Entry 8TNT (X-ray diffraction, 3.15 A resolution); this record covers chains C and G of the 7 polymer chains in the assembly.

== Chain C ==
Protein: Glycoprotein 42
Organism: Epstein-Barr virus
UniProtKB: P03205 (GP42_EBVB9); residue numbers follow UniProt; this construct covers 33-223
Chain sequence (191 residues; row label = number of the first residue in the row):
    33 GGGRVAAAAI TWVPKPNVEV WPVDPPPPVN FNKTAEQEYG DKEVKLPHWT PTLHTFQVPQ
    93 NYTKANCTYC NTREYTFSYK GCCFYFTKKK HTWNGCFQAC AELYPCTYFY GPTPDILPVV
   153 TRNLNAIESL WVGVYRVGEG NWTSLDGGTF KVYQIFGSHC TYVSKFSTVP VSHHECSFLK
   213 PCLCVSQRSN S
Not modelled in the structure: 33-42, 221-223
Disulfide bonds: Cys99-Cys138, Cys102-Cys115, Cys128-Cys214, Cys132-Cys216, Cys192-Cys208

== Chain G ==
Protein: F-2-1 heavy chain
Organism: Mus musculus
Chain sequence (230 residues; each row starts with the number of its first residue):
     1 EVKLLESGGG LVQPGGSLKL SCAASGFDFS RYWMSWVRQA PGKGLEWIGE INPDSSTINY
    61 TSSLKDKFII SRDNAKNTLY LQMSKVRSED TALYYCARQG DWWYFDVWGA GTTVTVSSAS
   121 TKGPSVFPLA PSSKSTSGGT AALGCLVKDY FPEPVTVSWN SGALTSGVHT FPAVLQSSGL
   181 YSLSSVVTVP SSSLGTQTYI CNVNHKPSNT KVDKKVEPKS CDKGLEVLFQ
Not modelled in the structure: 221-230
Disulfide bonds: Cys22-Cys96, Cys145-Cys201

== Interface between chain C and chain G ==
Pairs across the interface (26):
  Thr100(C) with Trp102(G); Trp103(G)
  Tyr101(C) with Asp101(G); Trp102(G); Trp103(G)
  Cys102(C) with Asp101(G); Trp103(G), hydrophobic
  Asn103(C) with Asp101(G)
  Thr104(C) with Arg31(G), hydrogen bond (backbone-side chain); Tyr32(G); Asp101(G), hydrogen bond (backbone-side chain)
  Arg105(C) with Arg31(G), hydrogen bond (backbone-side chain); Tyr32(G), hydrogen bond
  Glu106(C) with Arg31(G)
  Tyr107(C) with Ser30(G); Arg31(G), hydrogen bond (side chain-backbone)
  Ser110(C) with Pro53(G)
  Tyr111(C) with Ser55(G)
  Lys112(C) with Trp33(G); Asn52(G), hydrogen bond (backbone-side chain); Ser55(G), hydrogen bond (backbone-side chain)
  Gly113(C) with Trp33(G)
  Gln219(C) with Trp103(G)
  Arg220(C) with Trp33(G); Glu50(G), salt bridge; Trp103(G)
Also at the interface, not in a pair above, chain C (16 interface residues in all): Cys115, Pro137
Also at the interface, not in a pair above, chain G (14 interface residues in all): Thr57, Arg98, Gly100

== Overview ==
16 residues of chain C and 14 residues of chain G are in contact, with 7 hydrogen bonds and 1 salt bridge.
Polar pairs include Arg220(C)-Glu50(G), Thr104(C)-Arg31(G) and Thr104(C)-Asp101(G).
Here chain C is Glycoprotein 42 (Epstein-Barr virus) and chain G is F-2-1 heavy chain (Mus musculus). Entry
8TNT (Crystal structure of Epstein-Barr virus gH/gL/gp42 in complex with antibodies F-2-1 and 769C2) was
determined by X-ray diffraction (same publication as 8TOO).
